Entry 7C3F (X-ray diffraction, 2.40 A resolution); this record covers chains A and C of the 3 polymer chains in the assembly.

Chain A:
Name: Ferredoxin-thioredoxin reductase catalytic chain, chloroplastic
Organism: Arabidopsis thaliana
Notes: EC 1.8.7.2
UniProt: Q9SJ89 (FTRC_ARATH); residues 1-115 here correspond to UniProt positions 32-146 (UniProt number = residue number + 31)
Sequence (115 residues; numbered 1 to 115; the number before each row is that of its first residue):
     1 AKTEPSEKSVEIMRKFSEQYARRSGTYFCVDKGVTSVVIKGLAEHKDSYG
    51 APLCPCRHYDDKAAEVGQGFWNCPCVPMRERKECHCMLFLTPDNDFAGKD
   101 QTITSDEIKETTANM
Disordered / not traced: 1-2
Ion coordination: Na+: T35, M87, L88; 4Fe-4S cluster Fe: C73, C75, C84
Ligand contacts: 4Fe-4S cluster (SF4): V38, L42, C54, P55, W71, C73, P74, C75, M78, C84, H85, C86, L88, F89
Curated features (UniProtKB/Swiss-Prot):
  - active site: C56 (Nucleophile)
  - binding site ([4Fe-4S] cluster): C54, C73, C75, C84
  - site: H85 (Increases the nucleophilicity of the active site Cys)

Chain C:
Name: Thioredoxin M2, chloroplastic
Organism: Arabidopsis thaliana
UniProt: Q9SEU8 (TRXM2_ARATH); residues 1-114 here correspond to UniProt positions 73-186 (UniProt number = residue number + 72)
Sequence (114 residues; each row starts with the number of its first residue):
     1 CEAQETTTDIQVVNDSTWDSLVLKATGPVVVDFWAPWCGPSKMIDPLVND
    51 LAQHYTGKIKFYKLNTDESPNTPGQYGVRSIPTIMIFVGGEKKDTIIGAV
   101 PKTTLTSSLDKFLP
Disordered / not traced: 1-6, 114
Differences from the reference sequence: engineered mutation S41 (Cys113 in Q9SEU8)
Ion coordination: Na+: S16, S20
Curated features (UniProtKB/Swiss-Prot):
  - active site: C38 (Nucleophile)
  - site: D32 (Deprotonates C-terminal active site Cys), G39 (Contributes to redox potential value), P40 (Contributes to redox potential value)
Reported in the primary citation:
  - conformationally variable residues (side-chain flip): W37

How chain A and chain C interact:
Contacting residue pairs - 33 pairs, chain A then chain C:
  T3(A) with W37(C)
  E4(A) with W37(C)
  V34(A) with G39(C)
  V37(A) with W37(C); C38(C); G39(C); K42(C)
  V38(A) with W37(C); G39(C)
  K40(A) with W37(C)
  G41(A) with W37(C)
  P55(A) with W37(C); C38(C)
  C56(A) with C38(C), disulfide; P40(C); R79(C); S80(C); I81(C), hydrogen bond (backbone-backbone)
  R57(A) with R79(C); S80(C), hydrogen bond
  H58(A) with T66(C); P70(C), hydrogen bond (side chain-backbone); P73(C); G74(C); V78(C); R79(C), hydrogen bond (backbone-backbone)
  D60(A) with R79(C), salt bridge
  H85(A) with P40(C); S80(C)
  C86(A) with P40(C)
  M87(A) with P40(C), hydrophobic; M43(C), hydrophobic
  M115(A) with K42(C)
Also at the interface, not in a pair above, chain A (21 interface residues in all): P5, D31, E44, Y59, K62
Also at the interface, not in a pair above, chain C (17 interface residues in all): A35, P36, D67
Inter-chain disulfides: C56(A)-C38(C)
Interface features reported in the paper:
  - residue pairs: C56(A)-C38(C), R57(A)-R79(C), H58(A)-R79(C)
  - interface residues, chain A: E4(A), V34(A), V37(A), V38(A), K40(A), G41(A), P55(A), C56(A), D60(A), H85(A), C86(A), M115(A)
  - interface residues, chain C: W37(C), C38(C), K42(C), T66(C), D67(C)

Overview:
The interface between chain A and chain C involves 21 residues on one side and 17 on the other; the contacts
include 1 disulfide bond, 4 hydrogen bonds and 1 salt bridge. Polar pairs include D60(A)-R79(C), R57(A)-S80(C)
and H58(A)-P70(C). The paper describes contacts between C56(A) and C38(C), R57(A) and R79(C) and H58(A) and
R79(C). The paper reports interface residues E4(A), V34(A) and W37(C) among others; conformational variability
at W37(C).
Chain A is Ferredoxin-thioredoxin reductase catalytic chain, chloroplastic and chain C is Thioredoxin M2,
chloroplastic, both from Arabidopsis thaliana; the structure, Crystal structure of ferredoxin: thioredoxin
reductase and thioredoxin m2 complex, was determined by X-ray diffraction together with 7C2B and 7C65 from the
same study.
